3O0V - chain A; structure by X-ray diffraction, 2.30 A resolution.

[Chain A]
Protein: Calreticulin
Source organism: Mus musculus
Notes: fragment: lectin domain
UniProt: Q3TVD2 (Q3TVD2_MOUSE); the construct has insertions or renumbered stretches relative to UniProt, so the offset changes along the chain: 18-202 = UniProt 18-202; 292-295 = UniProt 203-206; 301-368 = UniProt 301-368
Amino-acid sequence (273 residues; each row starts with the number of its first residue; note: 89 numbers in that range are skipped by the numbering (no residue carries them; nothing is unmodelled there)):
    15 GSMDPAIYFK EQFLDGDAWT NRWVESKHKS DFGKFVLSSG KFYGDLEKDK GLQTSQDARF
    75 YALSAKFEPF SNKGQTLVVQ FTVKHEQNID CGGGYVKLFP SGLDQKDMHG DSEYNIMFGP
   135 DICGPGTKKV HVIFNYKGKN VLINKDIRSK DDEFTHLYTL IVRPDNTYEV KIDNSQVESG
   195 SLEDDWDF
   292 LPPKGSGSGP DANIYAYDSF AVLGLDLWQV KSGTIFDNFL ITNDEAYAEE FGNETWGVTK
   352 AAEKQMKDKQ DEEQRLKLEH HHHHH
Disordered / not traced: 292-300, 364-376
Disulfide bonds: Cys-105/Cys-137
Construct notes: expression tag (15-17, 369-376); engineered mutation Ser-163 (Cys in Q3TVD2); linker (296-300)
Bound ions: Ca2+: Gln-26, Lys-62, Lys-64, Asp-328
From the paper describing this entry:
  - Ca2+ coordination: Gln-26, Lys-62, Lys-64, Asp-328
  - contacts within the chain: Cys-105/Cys-137, Lys-111/Asp-125 (hydrogen bond), Gly-124/Asp-317 (hydrogen bond), Asp-125/Asp-317 (hydrogen bond)
  - mutagenesis - R73L, K111A, W319A, W319I: decreased binding to carbohydrate (citing earlier work)
  - mutagenesis - D160A, D160G: unchanged binding to carbohydrate (citing earlier work)

[In short]
Gln-26, Lys-62, Lys-64 and Asp-328 form the Ca2+ site. From the paper: R73L, K111A and W319A, among others,
reduce binding to carbohydrate; Ca2+ coordination by Gln-26, Lys-62 and Lys-64 among others; 6 substitutions
were tested in all.
Chain A is Calreticulin (Mus musculus); the structure, Crystal structure of the calreticulin lectin domain,
was determined by X-ray diffraction together with 3O0W and 3O0X from the same study.
